7TAJ - chains A and D of the 4 polymer chains in the assembly; structure by electron microscopy, 2.00 A resolution.

Chain A:
Protein: viral protein 1
Organism: enterovirus D68
Reference sequence: A0A097BW12 (A0A097BW12_HED68); residues 1-296 here correspond to UniProt positions 565-860 (UniProt number = residue number + 564)
Amino-acid sequence (296 residues; numbered 1 to 296; the number before each row is that of its first residue):
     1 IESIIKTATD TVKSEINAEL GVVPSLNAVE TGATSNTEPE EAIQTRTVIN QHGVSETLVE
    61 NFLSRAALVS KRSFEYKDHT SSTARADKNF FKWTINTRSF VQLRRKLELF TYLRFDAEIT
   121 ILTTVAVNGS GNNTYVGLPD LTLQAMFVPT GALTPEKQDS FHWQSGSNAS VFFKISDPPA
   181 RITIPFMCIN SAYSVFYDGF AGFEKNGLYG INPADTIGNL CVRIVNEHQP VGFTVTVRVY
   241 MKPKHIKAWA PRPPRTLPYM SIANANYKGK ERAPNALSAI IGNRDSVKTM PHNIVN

Chain D:
Protein: viral protein 4
Organism: enterovirus D68
Reference sequence: A0A097BW12 (A0A097BW12_HED68); residues 1-68 here correspond to UniProt positions 2-69 (UniProt number = residue number + 1)
Amino-acid sequence (68 residues; numbered 1 to 68; the number before each row is that of its first residue):
     1 GAQVTRQQTG THENANIATN GSHITYNQIN FYKDSYAASA SKQDFSQDPS KFTEPVVEGL
    61 KAGAPVLK
Unresolved in the structure: 1-28, 68

How chain A and chain D interact:
Residue-residue contacts - 46 pairs, chain A then chain D:
  I1(A) with Q47(D); D48(D), hydrogen bond (backbone-side chain); S50(D), hydrogen bond (backbone-side chain)
  E2(A) with S46(D); Q47(D); D48(D)
  S3(A) with F45(D); S46(D); Q47(D), hydrogen bond (backbone-backbone)
  I4(A) with F45(D)
  I5(A) with F45(D), hydrogen bond (backbone-backbone); Q47(D)
  K6(A) with F45(D)
  G21(A) with P65(D)
  V22(A) with G63(D)
  V23(A) with G63(D), hydrogen bond (backbone-backbone); P65(D), hydrophobic
  P24(A) with G63(D)
  N27(A) with V66(D)
  A28(A) with V66(D), hydrophobic; L67(D), hydrophobic
  T31(A) with V56(D); V66(D)
  A33(A) with T53(D); L60(D), hydrophobic
  T34(A) with T53(D), hydrogen bond (backbone-backbone)
  N36(A) with L60(D); K61(D)
  E41(A) with A62(D)
  S55(A) with F45(D)
  L58(A) with K42(D); D44(D); F45(D), hydrophobic
  E60(A) with A40(D); S41(D), hydrogen bond (side chain-backbone)
  S64(A) with A40(D)
  D116(A) with Y36(D)
  T183(A) with Y36(D)
  P185(A) with Y36(D)
  K244(A) with Y36(D); A37(D), hydrogen bond (side chain-backbone); A38(D), hydrogen bond (side chain-backbone)
  H245(A) with Y36(D); A38(D), hydrogen bond (side chain-backbone); S39(D), hydrogen bond (side chain-backbone)
  P251(A) with F52(D)
Interface residues without a listed pair, chain A (31 interface residues in all): L26, G32, N61, I184
Interface residues without a listed pair, chain D (26 interface residues in all): S35, E54, P55

Summary:
Chain A and chain D form an interface of 31 and 26 residues respectively, with 11 hydrogen bonds. Polar
contacts include I1(A)-D48(D), I1(A)-S50(D) and E60(A)-S41(D).
Here chain A is viral protein 1 and chain D is viral protein 4, both from enterovirus D68. Entry 7TAJ (Cryo-EM
structure of Human Enterovirus D68 US/MO/14-18947 strain in complex with inhibitor 11526093 (no/low
occupancy-no inhibitor ...) was determined by electron microscopy.
